PDB entry 8VNV | electron microscopy, 3.10 A resolution | chains L and C of the 9 polymer chains in the assembly

== Chain L ==
Protein: EED
Source organism: Homo sapiens
UniProtKB: O75530 (EED_HUMAN); residue numbers follow UniProt; this construct covers 1-441
Chain sequence (441 residues; each row starts with the number of its first residue):
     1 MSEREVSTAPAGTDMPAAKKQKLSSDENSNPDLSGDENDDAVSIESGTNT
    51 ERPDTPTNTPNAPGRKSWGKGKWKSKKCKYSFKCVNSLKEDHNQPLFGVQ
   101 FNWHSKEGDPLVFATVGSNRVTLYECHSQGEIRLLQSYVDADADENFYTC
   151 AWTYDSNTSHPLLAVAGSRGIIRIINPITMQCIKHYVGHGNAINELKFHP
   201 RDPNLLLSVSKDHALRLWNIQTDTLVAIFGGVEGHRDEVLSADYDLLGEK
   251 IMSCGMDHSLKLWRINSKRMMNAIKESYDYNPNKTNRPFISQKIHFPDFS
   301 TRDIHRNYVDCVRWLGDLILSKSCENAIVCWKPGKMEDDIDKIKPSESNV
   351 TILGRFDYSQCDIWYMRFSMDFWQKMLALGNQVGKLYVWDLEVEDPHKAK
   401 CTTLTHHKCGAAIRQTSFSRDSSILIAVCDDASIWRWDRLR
Disordered / not traced: 1-79
Swiss-Prot annotation at these positions:
  - modified residue: Ser2 (N-acetylserine), Ser34 (Phosphoserine), Thr55 (Phosphothreonine), Lys66 (N6,N6,N6-trimethyllysine), Lys197 (N6,N6,N6-trimethyllysine), Lys268 (N6,N6,N6-trimethyllysine), Lys284 (N6,N6,N6-trimethyllysine)
  - natural variant: Asn194 (N194S: In COGIS), Arg236 (R236G: In COGIS; R236T: In COGIS), His258 (H258Y: In COGIS), Arg302 (R302G: In COGIS; R302S: In COGIS)
  - mutagenesis: Phe97 (F97A: Abolishes binding to H3K27me3), Tyr148 (Y148A: Abolishes binding to H3K27me3), Ile193 (I193N: Impairs interaction with EZH2), Leu196 (L196P: Impairs interaction with EZH2), Ser300 to Thr301 (Impairs interaction with the matrix protein MA of HIV-1), His305 to Tyr308 (Impairs interaction with the matrix protein MA of HIV-1), Trp364 (W364A: Abolishes binding to H3K27me3; W364L: Abolishes binding to H3K27me3), Tyr365 (Y365A: Abolishes binding to H3K27me3)

== Chain C ==
Protein: Isoform 2 of Histone-lysine N-methyltransferase EZH2
Source organism: Homo sapiens
Notes: EC 2.1.1.356
UniProtKB: Q15910 (EZH2_HUMAN), isoform Q15910-2; aligned to UniProt positions 2-746 over residues 2-746 (the alignment contains insertions or deletions, so no single offset holds)
Chain sequence (746 residues; row label = number of the first residue in the row):
     1 MGQTGKKSEKGPVCWRKRVKSEYMRLRQLKRFRRADEVKSMFSSNRQKIL
    51 ERTEILNQEWKQRRIQPVHILTSVSSLRGTRECSVTSDLDFPTQVIPLKT
   101 LNAVASVPIMYSWSPLQQNFMVEDETVLHNIPYMGDEVLDQDGTFIEELI
   151 KNYDGKVHGDRECGFINDEIFVELVNALGQYNDDDDDDDGDDPEEREEKQ
   201 KDLEDHRDDKESRPPRKFPSDKIFEAISSMFPDKGTAEELKEKYKELTEQ
   251 QLPGALPPECTPNIDGPNAKSVQREQSLHSFHTLFCRRCFKYDCFLHPFH
   301 ATPNTYKRKNTETALDNKPCGPQCYQHLEGAKEFAAALTAERIKTPPKRP
   351 GGRRRGRLPNNSSRPSTPTINVLESKDTDSDREAGTETGGENNDKEEEEK
   401 KDETSSSSEANSRCQTPIKMKPNIEPPENVEWSGAEASMFRVLIGTYYDN
   451 FCAIARLIGTKTCRQVYEFRVKESSIIAPAPAEDVDTPPRKKKRKHRLWA
   501 AHCRKIQLKKDGSSNHVYNYQPCDHPRQPCDSSCPCVIAQNFCEKFCQCS
   551 SECQNRFPGCRCKAQCNTKQCPCYLAVRECDPDLCLTCGAADHWDSKNVS
   601 CKNCSIQRGSKKHLLLAPSDVAGWGIFIKDPVQKNEFISEYCGEIISQDE
   651 ADRRGKVYDKYMCSFLFNLNNDFVVDATRKGNKIRFANHSVNPNCYAKVM
   701 MVNGDHRIGIFAKRAIQTGEELFFDYRYSQADALKYVGIEREMEIP
Disordered / not traced: 1-16, 182-219, 340-425
Construct notes: initiating methionine (1); conflict Pro298 (Ser303 in Q15910)
Disulfides: Cys286-Cys294, Cys523-Cys536
Small-molecule neighbours: S-adenosylhomocysteine (SAH): Ile109, Val621, Ala622, Gly623, Trp624, Gly625, Met662, Cys663, Ser664, Phe665, Arg685, Phe686, Ala687, Asn688, His689, Tyr726, Tyr736, Val737, Ile739
Swiss-Prot annotation at these positions:
  - region: Lys39 to Val68 (Interaction with EED)
  - modified residue: Ser21 (Phosphoserine), Ser76 (Phosphoserine), Thr339 (Phosphothreonine), Thr345 (Phosphothreonine), Ser363 (Phosphoserine), Ser366 (Phosphoserine), Thr367 (Phosphothreonine), Thr487 (Phosphothreonine)
  - glycosylation: Ser75 (O-linked (GlcNAc) serine)
  - cross-link: Lys634 (Glycyl lysine isopeptide (Lys-Gly) (interchain with G-Cter in SUMO2))
What the authors report for this chain:
  - binding site for the 26-nt DNA strand: Arg497

== Chain L / chain C interface ==
Contacting residue pairs - 109 pairs, chain L then chain C:
  Val85(L) - Leu89(C)
  Val85(L) - Phe91(C)
  Asn86(L) - Ser87(C)  hydrogen bond
  Asn86(L) - Leu89(C)
  Asn86(L) - Phe91(C)
  Ser87(L) - Ser87(C)  hydrogen bond (backbone-side chain)
  Ser87(L) - Asp88(C)  hydrogen bond
  Leu88(L) - Thr86(C)
  Lys89(L) - Val85(C)
  Lys89(L) - Thr86(C)  hydrogen bond (backbone-backbone)
  Glu90(L) - Ser84(C)
  Trp103(L) - Trp60(C)
  His104(L) - Trp60(C)
  His104(L) - Ile65(C)
  Ser105(L) - Trp60(C)
  Glu107(L) - Trp60(C)
  Asp109(L) - Ile65(C)
  Arg120(L) - Leu98(C)
  Glu131(L) - Phe91(C)
  Ile132(L) - Gln94(C)  hydrogen bond (backbone-side chain)
  Arg133(L) - Gln94(C)  hydrogen bond
  Leu134(L) - Val85(C)  hydrophobic
  Leu134(L) - Gln94(C)  hydrogen bond (backbone-side chain)
  Leu134(L) - Ile96(C)  hydrophobic
  Leu135(L) - Val68(C)  hydrophobic
  Leu135(L) - Ile96(C)
  Gln136(L) - His69(C)
  Gln136(L) - Leu71(C)
  Ser137(L) - Leu98(C)
  Ser137(L) - Lys99(C)  hydrogen bond (backbone-backbone)
  Tyr138(L) - Lys99(C)
  Tyr138(L) - Leu101(C)  hydrophobic
  Val139(L) - Leu98(C)  hydrophobic
  Val139(L) - Lys99(C)  hydrogen bond (backbone-backbone)
  Val139(L) - Thr100(C)
  Val139(L) - Leu101(C)  hydrogen bond (backbone-backbone)
  Asp140(L) - Leu101(C)
  Asp142(L) - Ala103(C)
  Tyr154(L) - Ile65(C)  hydrophobic
  Ser159(L) - Arg64(C)  hydrogen bond (side chain-backbone)
  Ser159(L) - Ile65(C)
  Ser159(L) - Gln66(C)  hydrogen bond (backbone-backbone)
  Pro161(L) - Gln66(C)
  Pro161(L) - Val68(C)  hydrophobic
  Arg169(L) - Val104(C)  hydrogen bond (side chain-backbone)
  Arg169(L) - Ser106(C)  hydrogen bond
  Ile171(L) - Val104(C)  hydrophobic
  Arg173(L) - Leu101(C)
  Arg173(L) - Asn102(C)  hydrogen bond (side chain-backbone)
  Arg173(L) - Val104(C)
  Ile175(L) - Leu101(C)  hydrophobic
  Pro177(L) - Val68(C)  hydrophobic
  Ile178(L) - Pro67(C)
  Ile178(L) - Val68(C)  hydrophobic
  Ile178(L) - His69(C)
  Met180(L) - His69(C)
  Met180(L) - Leu71(C)  hydrophobic
  Met180(L) - Lys99(C)
  Gln181(L) - Lys99(C)
  Cys182(L) - Asn102(C)
  His185(L) - Asn102(C)
  His185(L) - Val104(C)
  Gly190(L) - Ile109(C)
  Gly190(L) - Met110(C)  hydrogen bond (backbone-backbone)
  Asn191(L) - Ile109(C)
  Arg201(L) - Leu56(C)
  Asp212(L) - Tyr111(C)
  Asp212(L) - Ser112(C)  hydrogen bond (side chain-backbone)
  His213(L) - Tyr111(C)
  His213(L) - Ser112(C)
  Arg236(L) - His129(C)  hydrogen bond
  Asp237(L) - Asn130(C)  hydrogen bond
  Leu246(L) - Thr53(C)
  Leu246(L) - Leu56(C)
  Leu247(L) - Arg52(C)
  Met256(L) - Asn130(C)
  Asp257(L) - His129(C)
  Asp257(L) - Asn130(C)
  His258(L) - Asn130(C)
  His295(L) - Ser114(C)
  Arg302(L) - His129(C)  hydrogen bond (side chain-backbone)
  Arg302(L) - His158(C)  hydrogen bond
  Arg306(L) - Gly159(C)
  Tyr308(L) - Ile131(C)  hydrogen bond (side chain-backbone)
  Tyr308(L) - Pro132(C)
  Tyr308(L) - Tyr133(C)
  Leu315(L) - Asn45(C)  hydrogen bond (backbone-side chain)
  Leu315(L) - Ile49(C)  hydrophobic
  Gly316(L) - Asn45(C)
  Gly316(L) - Ile49(C)
  Asp317(L) - Asn45(C)  hydrogen bond (backbone-side chain)
  Leu318(L) - Phe42(C)  hydrophobic
  Leu318(L) - Asn45(C)
  Met336(L) - Glu37(C)
  Met336(L) - Met41(C)
  Leu353(L) - Val38(C)  hydrophobic
  Trp364(L) - Tyr133(C)
  Phe372(L) - Thr53(C)
  Phe372(L) - Leu56(C)  hydrophobic
  Phe372(L) - Asn57(C)
  Trp373(L) - Thr53(C)
  Trp373(L) - Asn57(C)
  Gln374(L) - Ile49(C)
  Lys375(L) - Arg46(C)
  Leu391(L) - Arg46(C)  hydrogen bond (backbone-side chain)
  Glu392(L) - Arg46(C)  salt bridge
  Pro396(L) - Phe42(C)  hydrophobic
  Arg420(L) - Asn57(C)
  Arg420(L) - Trp60(C)
Other interface residues (no listed pair), chain L (81 interface residues in all): Asp91, Lys106, Pro110, Tyr124, Gln129, Gly130, Phe147, Val187, His189, Pro200, Lys211, Ala214, Val232, Cys330
Other interface residues (no listed pair), chain C (62 interface residues in all): Glu54, Ile55, Lys61, Arg63, Ile70, Thr72, Cys83, Val95, Pro97, Ala105, Val107, Pro108, Arg679, Lys680

== Summary ==
81 residues of chain L and 62 residues of chain C are in contact, with 25 hydrogen bonds and 1 salt bridge.
Polar pairs include Glu392(L)-Arg46(C), Asn86(L)-Ser87(C) and Ser87(L)-Ser87(C). Chain C binds
S-adenosylhomocysteine. Curated annotation (UniProt) lists 12 mutagenesis sites on chain L. The paper reports
a binding site for the 26-nt DNA strand at Arg497(C).
Chain L is EED and chain C is Isoform 2 of Histone-lysine N-methyltransferase EZH2, both from Homo sapiens;
the structure, PRC2_AJ1-450 bound to H3K36me3 with histone H3 tail engaged, was determined by electron
microscopy together with 8VMI, 8VMJ, 8VML, 8VMN, 8VNZ, 8VO0 and 8VOB from the same study.
